PDB entry 4YF5 | X-ray diffraction, 2.00 A resolution | chains A and B

[Chain A (and B)]
Name: Beta-carbonic anhydrase 1
Source organism: Mycobacterium tuberculosis (strain CDC 1551 / Oshkosh)
Notes: EC 4.2.1.1; chain B of this document is another copy of the same molecule, construct and numbering; everything in this record applies to it too
UniProt: P9WPJ6 (MTCA1_MYCTO); residue numbers follow UniProt; this construct covers 2-163
Amino-acid sequence (172 residues; row label = number of the first residue in the row; numbers below 1 keep their minus sign (Met-8 is residue -8)):
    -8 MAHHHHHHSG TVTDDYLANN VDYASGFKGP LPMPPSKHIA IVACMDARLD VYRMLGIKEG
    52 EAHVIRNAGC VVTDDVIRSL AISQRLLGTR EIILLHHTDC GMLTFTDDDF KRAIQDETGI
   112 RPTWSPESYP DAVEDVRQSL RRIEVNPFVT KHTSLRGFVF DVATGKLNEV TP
Unresolved in the structure: -8 to 0
Differences from the reference sequence: initiating methionine (-8); expression tag (-7 to 1)
Disulfide bonds: Cys35-Cys61
Ion coordination: Zn2+: His88, Cys91
UniProt features mapped onto this chain:
  - binding site (Zn(2+)): Cys35, Asp37, His88, Cys91
What the authors report for this chain:
  - conformationally variable residues (loop rearrangement, side-chain flip): Cys35, Cys91
  - mutagenesis - C61S, Y120L: unchanged catalytic activity on emodin

[How chain A and chain B interact]
Contacting residue pairs - 174 pairs, chain A then chain B:
  Thr2(A) with Glu82(B)
  Val3(A) with Lys28(B); Glu82(B), hydrogen bond (backbone-side chain)
  Thr4(A) with Ile30(B); Glu82(B), hydrogen bond; Ile84(B); Arg147(B)
  Asp5(A) with Arg147(B), salt bridge
  Tyr7(A) with Lys28(B); Ile30(B), hydrophobic; Leu46(B); Ile48(B), hydrophobic; Glu52(B), hydrogen bond; Ala53(B)
  Leu8(A) with Arg147(B); Phe149(B), hydrophobic; Leu158(B), hydrophobic
  Asn10(A) with Leu46(B), hydrogen bond (side chain-backbone); Gly47(B), hydrogen bond (side chain-backbone)
  Asn11(A) with Met45(B), hydrogen bond (side chain-backbone); Gly156(B), hydrogen bond (side chain-backbone); Lys157(B); Leu158(B), hydrogen bond (side chain-backbone)
  Tyr14(A) with Arg44(B); Met45(B), hydrophobic; Gly156(B)
  Ala15(A) with Thr155(B); Gly156(B); Lys157(B)
  Phe18(A) with Val153(B); Ala154(B); Thr155(B); Gly156(B)
  Gly20(A) with Ala154(B)
  Pro21(A) with Val153(B); Ala154(B), hydrophobic
  Leu22(A) with Arg39(B), hydrogen bond (backbone-side chain)
  Pro23(A) with Arg39(B)
  Met24(A) with Arg39(B); Asp90(B); Cys91(B); Gly92(B)
  Pro26(A) with Ala38(B), hydrophobic
  Lys28(A) with Val3(B)
  Ile30(A) with Val3(B), hydrophobic; Thr4(B); Tyr7(B), hydrophobic
  Met36(A) with His54(B); Val55(B), hydrogen bond (backbone-backbone); Ile56(B), hydrophobic; Ser70(B); Ser74(B)
  Ala38(A) with Pro26(B), hydrophobic; Tyr43(B), hydrogen bond (backbone-side chain); Glu50(B); Gly51(B), hydrogen bond (backbone-backbone); Ala53(B); His54(B)
  Arg39(A) with Leu22(B), hydrogen bond (side chain-backbone); Pro23(B); Met24(B)
  Leu40(A) with Tyr43(B)
  Asp41(A) with Tyr43(B); Arg44(B), salt bridge
  Tyr43(A) with Ala38(B), hydrogen bond (side chain-backbone); Leu40(B), hydrogen bond (side chain-backbone); Asp41(B); Arg57(B)
  Arg44(A) with Tyr14(B); Asp41(B), salt bridge; Arg44(B)
  Met45(A) with Asn11(B), hydrogen bond (backbone-side chain); Tyr14(B), hydrophobic
  Leu46(A) with Tyr7(B); Asn10(B), hydrogen bond (backbone-side chain)
  Gly47(A) with Asn10(B)
  Ile48(A) with Tyr7(B)
  Glu50(A) with Ala38(B)
  Gly51(A) with Ala38(B), hydrogen bond (backbone-backbone)
  Glu52(A) with Tyr7(B), hydrogen bond
  Ala53(A) with Tyr7(B); Met36(B); Ala38(B)
  His54(A) with Met36(B); Ala38(B)
  Val55(A) with Met36(B), hydrogen bond (backbone-backbone); Arg57(B), hydrogen bond (backbone-side chain)
  Ile56(A) with Met36(B), hydrophobic; Arg57(B)
  Arg57(A) with Val55(B), hydrogen bond (side chain-backbone); Ile56(B); Arg57(B), hydrogen bond (backbone-backbone)
  Asn58(A) with Asp66(B), hydrogen bond; Arg69(B); Ser70(B)
  Ala59(A) with Arg69(B), hydrogen bond (backbone-side chain); Ser70(B), hydrogen bond (backbone-side chain); Ile73(B), hydrophobic
  Val62(A) with Arg69(B)
  Thr64(A) with Asp66(B), hydrogen bond
  Asp66(A) with Asn58(B), hydrogen bond; Thr64(B), hydrogen bond; Asp66(B)
  Ile68(A) with Trp115(B)
  Arg69(A) with Asn58(B); Ala59(B), hydrogen bond (side chain-backbone); Trp115(B); Ser116(B); Pro117(B), hydrogen bond (side chain-backbone); Glu118(B)
  Ser70(A) with Met36(B); Asn58(B); Ala59(B), hydrogen bond (side chain-backbone)
  Ala72(A) with Trp115(B), hydrophobic
  Ile73(A) with Ala59(B), hydrophobic; Phe101(B), hydrophobic
  Arg76(A) with Ala104(B); Ile105(B); Glu108(B), salt bridge
  Leu77(A) with Phe96(B), hydrophobic; Phe101(B), hydrophobic
  Glu82(A) with Thr2(B); Val3(B), hydrogen bond (side chain-backbone); Thr4(B), hydrogen bond
  Ile84(A) with Thr4(B)
  Asp90(A) with Met24(B)
  Gly92(A) with Met24(B)
  Met93(A) with Arg69(B); Ile73(B), hydrophobic
  Phe96(A) with Ile73(B), hydrophobic; Leu77(B), hydrophobic
  Phe101(A) with Ile73(B), hydrophobic; Leu77(B), hydrophobic
  Ala104(A) with Arg76(B)
  Ile105(A) with Arg76(B); Phe139(B), hydrophobic
  Glu108(A) with Arg76(B), salt bridge
  Thr109(A) with Pro138(B); Phe139(B)
  Ile111(A) with Phe139(B), hydrophobic
  Pro113(A) with Phe139(B), hydrophobic
  Trp115(A) with Asp65(B); Arg69(B); Phe139(B), hydrophobic
  Ser116(A) with Arg69(B)
  Pro117(A) with Arg69(B), hydrogen bond (backbone-side chain); Ile73(B)
  Glu118(A) with Arg69(B)
  Pro138(A) with Thr109(B)
  Phe139(A) with Ile105(B), hydrophobic; Thr109(B); Ile111(B); Arg112(B); Pro113(B)
  Lys142(A) with Glu108(B)
  Arg147(A) with Thr4(B); Asp5(B), salt bridge; Leu8(B)
  Phe149(A) with Leu8(B), hydrophobic
  Phe151(A) with Tyr14(B), hydrophobic
  Val153(A) with Phe18(B); Pro21(B)
  Ala154(A) with Phe18(B); Gly20(B); Pro21(B), hydrophobic
  Thr155(A) with Ala15(B); Phe18(B)
  Gly156(A) with Asn11(B), hydrogen bond (backbone-side chain); Tyr14(B); Ala15(B); Phe18(B)
  Lys157(A) with Asn11(B); Ala15(B)
  Leu158(A) with Asn11(B), hydrogen bond (backbone-side chain)
Also at the interface, not in a pair above, chain A (89 interface residues in all): Ile32, Cys35, Asp37, Asp65, Val67, Ser74, Cys91, Thr95, Arg112, Ser145
Also at the interface, not in a pair above, chain B (90 interface residues in all): Ile32, Cys35, Asp37, Val62, Val67, Ile68, Ala72, Met93, Thr114, Lys142, Ser145, Phe151, Glu160

[Summary]
89 residues of chain A and 90 residues of chain B are in contact; the contacts include 37 hydrogen bonds and 6
salt bridges. Polar contacts include Asp5(A)-Arg147(B), Asp41(A)-Arg44(B) and Arg76(A)-Glu108(B). The paper
reports that C61S and Y120L of chain A leave catalytic activity on emodin unchanged; conformational
variability at Cys35(A) and Cys91(A).
Both chains are Beta-carbonic anhydrase 1 (Mycobacterium tuberculosis (strain CDC 1551 / Oshkosh)). Entry 4YF5
(Crystal structure of Rv1284 in the presence of polycarpine at acidic pH) was determined by X-ray diffraction
(same publication as 4YF4 and 4YF6).
